7ML0 - chains A and B of the 28 polymer chains in the assembly; structure by electron microscopy, 3.00 A resolution.

# Chain A
Molecule: DNA-directed RNA polymerase subunit
Source organism: Saccharomyces cerevisiae
Notes: EC 2.7.7.6
UniProtKB: A0A6A5Q1P2 (A0A6A5Q1P2_YEASX); residue numbers follow UniProt; this construct covers 1-1733
Amino-acid sequence (1733 residues; row label = number of the first residue in the row):
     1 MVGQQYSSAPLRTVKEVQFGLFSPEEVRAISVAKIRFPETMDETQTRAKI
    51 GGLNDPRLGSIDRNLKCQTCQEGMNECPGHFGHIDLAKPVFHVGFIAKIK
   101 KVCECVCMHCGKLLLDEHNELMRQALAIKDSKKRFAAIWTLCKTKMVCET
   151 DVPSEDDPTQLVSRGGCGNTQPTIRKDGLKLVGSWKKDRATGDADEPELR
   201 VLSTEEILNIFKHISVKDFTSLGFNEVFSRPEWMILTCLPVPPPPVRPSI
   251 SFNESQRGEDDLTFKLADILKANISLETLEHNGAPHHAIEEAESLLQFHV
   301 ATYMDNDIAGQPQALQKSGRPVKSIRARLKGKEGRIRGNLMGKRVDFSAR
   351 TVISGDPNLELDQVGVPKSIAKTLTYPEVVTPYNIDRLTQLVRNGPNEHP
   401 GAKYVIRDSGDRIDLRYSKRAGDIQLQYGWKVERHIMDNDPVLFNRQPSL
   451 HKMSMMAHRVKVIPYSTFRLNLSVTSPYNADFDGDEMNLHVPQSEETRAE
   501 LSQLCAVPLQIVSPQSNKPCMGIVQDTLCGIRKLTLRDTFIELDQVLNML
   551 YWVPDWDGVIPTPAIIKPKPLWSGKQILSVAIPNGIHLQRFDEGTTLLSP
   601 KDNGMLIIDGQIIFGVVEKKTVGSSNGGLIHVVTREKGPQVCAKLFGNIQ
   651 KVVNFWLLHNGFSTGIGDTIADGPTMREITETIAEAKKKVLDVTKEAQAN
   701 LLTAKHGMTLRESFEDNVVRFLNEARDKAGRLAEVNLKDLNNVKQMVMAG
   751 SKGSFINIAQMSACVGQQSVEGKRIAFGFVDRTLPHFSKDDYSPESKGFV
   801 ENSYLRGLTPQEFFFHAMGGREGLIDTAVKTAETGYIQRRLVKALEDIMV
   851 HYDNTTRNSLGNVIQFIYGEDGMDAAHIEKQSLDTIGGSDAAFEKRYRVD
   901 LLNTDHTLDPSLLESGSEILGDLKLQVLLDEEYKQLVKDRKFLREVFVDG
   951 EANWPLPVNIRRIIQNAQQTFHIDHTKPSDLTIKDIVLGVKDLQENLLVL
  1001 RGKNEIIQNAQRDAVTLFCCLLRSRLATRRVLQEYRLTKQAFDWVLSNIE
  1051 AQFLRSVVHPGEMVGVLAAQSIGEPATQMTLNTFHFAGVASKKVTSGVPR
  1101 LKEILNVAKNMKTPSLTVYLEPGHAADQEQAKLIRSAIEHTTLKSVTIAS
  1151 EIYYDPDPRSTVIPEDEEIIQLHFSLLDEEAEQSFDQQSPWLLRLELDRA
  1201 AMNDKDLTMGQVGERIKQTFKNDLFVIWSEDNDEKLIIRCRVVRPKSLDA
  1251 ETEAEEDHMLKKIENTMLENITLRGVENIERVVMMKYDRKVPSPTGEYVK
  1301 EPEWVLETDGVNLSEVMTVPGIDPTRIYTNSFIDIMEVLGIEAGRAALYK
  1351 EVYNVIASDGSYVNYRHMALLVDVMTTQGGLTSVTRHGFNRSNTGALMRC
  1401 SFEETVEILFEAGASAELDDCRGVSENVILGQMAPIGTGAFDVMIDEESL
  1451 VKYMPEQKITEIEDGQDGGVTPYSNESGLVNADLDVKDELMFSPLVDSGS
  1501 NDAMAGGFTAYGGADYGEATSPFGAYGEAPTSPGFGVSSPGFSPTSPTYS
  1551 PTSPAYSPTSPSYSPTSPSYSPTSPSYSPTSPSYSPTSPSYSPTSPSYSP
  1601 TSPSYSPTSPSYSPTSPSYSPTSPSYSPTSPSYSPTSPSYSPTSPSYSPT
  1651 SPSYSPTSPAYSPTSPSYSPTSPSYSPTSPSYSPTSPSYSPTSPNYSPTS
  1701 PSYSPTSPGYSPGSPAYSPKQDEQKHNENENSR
Disordered / not traced: 1-2, 155-163, 188-196, 1080-1092, 1176-1186, 1244-1253, 1453-1733
Ion coordination: Zn2+ site 1: Cys67, Cys70, Cys77, His80; Zn2+ site 2: Cys107, Cys110, Cys148, Cys167; Mg2+: Asp481, Asp483, Asp485

# Chain B
Molecule: DNA-directed RNA polymerase subunit beta
Source organism: Saccharomyces cerevisiae
Notes: EC 2.7.7.6
UniProtKB: A0A6A5Q4H2 (A0A6A5Q4H2_YEASX); numbering as in UniProt (aligned over 1-1224)
Amino-acid sequence (1224 residues; row label = number of the first residue in the row):
     1 MSDLANSEKYYDEDPYGFEDESAPITAEDSWAVISAFFREKGLVSQQLDS
    51 FNQFVDYTLQDIICEDSTLILEQLAQHTTESDNISRKYEISFGKIYVTKP
   101 MVNESDGVTHALYPQEARLRNLTYSSGLFVDVKKRTYEAIDVPGRELKYE
   151 LIAEESEDDSESGKVFIGRLPIMLRSKNCYLSEATESDLYKLKECPFDMG
   201 GYFIINGSEKVLIAQERSAGNIVQVFKKAAPSPISHVAEIRSALEKGSRF
   251 ISTLQVKLYGREGSSARTIKATLPYIKQDIPIVIIFRALGIIPDGEILEH
   301 ICYDVNDWQMLEMLKPCVEDGFVIQDRETALDFIGRRGTALGIKKEKRIQ
   351 YAKDILQKEFLPHITQLEGFESRKAFFLGYMINRLLLCALDRKDQDDRDH
   401 FGKKRLDLAGPLLAQLFKTLFKKLTKDIFRYMQRTVEEAHDFNMKLAINA
   451 KTITSGLKYALATGNWGEQKKAMSSRAGVSQVLNRYTYSSTLSHLRRTNT
   501 PIGRDGKLAKPRQLHNTHWGLVCPAETPEGQACGLVKNLSLMSCISVGTD
   551 PMPIITFLSEWGMEPLEDYVPHQSPDATRVFVNGVWHGVHRNPARLMETL
   601 RTLRRKGDINPEVSMIRDIREKELKIFTDAGRVYRPLFIVEDDESLGHKE
   651 LKVRKGHIAKLMATEYQDIEGGFEDVEEYTWSSLLNEGLVEYIDAEEEES
   701 ILIAMQPEDLEPAEANEENDLDVDPAKRIRVSHHATTFTHCEIHPSMILG
   751 VAASIIPFPDHNQSPRNTYQSAMGKQAMGVFLTNYNVRMDTMANILYYPQ
   801 KPLGTTRAMEYLKFRELPAGQNAIVAIACYSGYNQEDSMIMNQSSIDRGL
   851 FRSLFFRSYMDQEKKYGMSITETFEKPQRTNTLRMKHGTYDKLDDDGLIA
   901 PGVRVSGEDVIIGKTTPISPDEEELGQRTAYHSKRDASTPLRSTENGIVD
   951 QVLVTTNQDGLKFVKVRVRTTKIPQIGDKFASRHGQKGTIGITYRREDMP
  1001 FTAEGIVPDLIINPHAIPSRMTVAHLIECLLSKVAALSGNEGDASPFTDI
  1051 TVEGISKLLREHGYQSRGFEVMYNGHTGKKLMAQIFFGPTYYQRLRHMVD
  1101 DKIHARARGPMQVLTRQPVEGRSRDGGLRFGEMERDCMIAHGAASFLKER
  1151 LMEASDAFRVHICGICGLMTVIAKLNHNQFECKGCDNKIDIYQIHIPYAA
  1201 KLLFQELMAMNITPRLYTDRSRDF
Disordered / not traced: 1-19, 77-83, 139-162, 468-473, 503-508, 669-674, 715-722, 1224
Ion coordination: Zn2+: Cys1163, Cys1166, Cys1182, Cys1185

# Interface between chain A and chain B
Pairs across the interface - 356 pairs, chain A then chain B:
  Gln4(A) - Arg1159(B)
  Gln5(A) - Arg1159(B)  hydrogen bond (backbone-side chain)
  Gln5(A) - Leu1175(B)
  Tyr6(A) - Leu1175(B)
  Ser7(A) - His1161(B)  hydrogen bond
  Ser7(A) - Gln1193(B)  hydrogen bond
  Ser8(A) - Asn1178(B)
  Ala9(A) - His1161(B)
  Ala9(A) - Phe1180(B)
  Ala9(A) - Gln1193(B)
  Pro10(A) - Ile1191(B)
  Pro10(A) - Tyr1192(B)
  Pro10(A) - Gln1193(B)  hydrogen bond (backbone-backbone)
  Leu11(A) - Gln1193(B)
  Leu11(A) - His1195(B)
  Arg12(A) - Tyr1192(B)
  Arg12(A) - Gln1193(B)  hydrogen bond (backbone-backbone)
  Arg12(A) - Ile1194(B)
  Arg12(A) - Thr1218(B)  hydrogen bond
  Thr13(A) - Thr1218(B)
  Val14(A) - Leu1216(B)  hydrophobic
  Val14(A) - Tyr1217(B)
  Lys15(A) - Tyr1217(B)  hydrogen bond (backbone-backbone)
  Lys15(A) - Thr1218(B)
  Lys15(A) - Arg1220(B)  hydrogen bond (backbone-side chain)
  Glu16(A) - Arg1215(B)
  Glu16(A) - Leu1216(B)
  Glu16(A) - Tyr1217(B)  hydrogen bond (backbone-backbone)
  Glu16(A) - Asp1219(B)
  Glu16(A) - Arg1220(B)
  Glu16(A) - Ser1221(B)  hydrogen bond (side chain-backbone)
  Val17(A) - Arg1215(B)
  Val17(A) - Leu1216(B)  hydrophobic
  Gln18(A) - Thr1213(B)
  Gln18(A) - Pro1214(B)
  Gln18(A) - Arg1215(B)  hydrogen bond (backbone-backbone)
  Phe19(A) - Thr1213(B)
  Gly20(A) - Ile1212(B)
  Gly20(A) - Thr1213(B)  hydrogen bond (backbone-side chain)
  Leu21(A) - Asn1211(B)
  Leu21(A) - Thr1213(B)  hydrogen bond (backbone-side chain)
  Phe22(A) - Asn1211(B)
  Phe22(A) - Thr1213(B)
  Glu26(A) - Arg1215(B)  salt bridge
  Ala29(A) - Gly1184(B)
  Ile30(A) - Leu1168(B)  hydrophobic
  Ile30(A) - Thr1170(B)
  Thr69(A) - Ile1172(B)
  Thr69(A) - Lys1174(B)
  Cys70(A) - Ile1172(B)  hydrophobic
  Met74(A) - Arg1116(B)  hydrogen bond (backbone-side chain)
  Asn75(A) - Arg1116(B)
  Glu76(A) - Arg1159(B)  salt bridge
  Pro78(A) - Lys1201(B)  hydrogen bond (backbone-side chain)
  Pro78(A) - Gln1205(B)  hydrogen bond (backbone-side chain)
  Gly79(A) - Gln1205(B)
  Phe81(A) - Gln1205(B)
  Phe81(A) - Met1208(B)  hydrophobic
  His92(A) - Met1210(B)  hydrogen bond (side chain-backbone)
  Phe228(A) - Arg1215(B)
  Leu236(A) - Asn1211(B)
  Pro240(A) - Met1208(B)
  Pro240(A) - Asn1211(B)
  Pro245(A) - Tyr1198(B)
  Val246(A) - Leu1114(B)
  Val246(A) - Gln1205(B)
  Val246(A) - Glu1206(B)
  Pro248(A) - Leu1114(B)
  Glu254(A) - Glu922(B)
  Glu254(A) - Arg935(B)  salt bridge
  Gln256(A) - Lys864(B)
  Arg257(A) - Glu922(B)  salt bridge
  Arg257(A) - Glu923(B)  salt bridge
  Tyr303(A) - Ala1209(B)
  Met304(A) - Ala1209(B)
  Met304(A) - Met1210(B)  hydrophobic
  Ile325(A) - Ala1209(B)  hydrophobic
  Ile325(A) - Met1210(B)  hydrophobic
  Arg328(A) - Glu1206(B)  salt bridge
  Leu329(A) - Glu1206(B)
  Arg335(A) - Leu1114(B)
  Arg335(A) - Leu1202(B)
  Arg335(A) - Glu1206(B)  salt bridge
  Ile336(A) - Leu1203(B)  hydrophobic
  Arg337(A) - Arg1129(B)
  Arg337(A) - Glu1132(B)  salt bridge
  Gly338(A) - Arg1129(B)  hydrogen bond (backbone-side chain)
  Asn339(A) - Gln1117(B)  hydrogen bond (backbone-side chain)
  Asn339(A) - Ala1199(B)
  Leu340(A) - Ala1199(B)
  Leu340(A) - Ala1200(B)
  Met341(A) - Glu1132(B)
  Met341(A) - Arg1135(B)
  Gly342(A) - Arg1129(B)  hydrogen bond (backbone-side chain)
  Gly342(A) - Phe1130(B)
  Lys343(A) - Gln1117(B)
  Lys343(A) - Arg1129(B)
  Lys343(A) - Phe1130(B)  hydrogen bond (backbone-backbone)
  Lys343(A) - Leu1151(B)  hydrogen bond (side chain-backbone)
  Lys343(A) - Ser1155(B)
  Lys343(A) - Asp1156(B)  salt bridge
  Lys343(A) - Pro1197(B)
  Arg344(A) - Pro1118(B)
  Arg344(A) - Val1119(B)
  Arg344(A) - Glu1120(B)  salt bridge
  Arg344(A) - Gly1127(B)  hydrogen bond (side chain-backbone)
  Arg344(A) - Leu1128(B)
  Arg344(A) - Ser1155(B)  hydrogen bond (backbone-side chain)
  Val345(A) - Gly1127(B)
  Val345(A) - Leu1128(B)  hydrogen bond (backbone-backbone)
  Val345(A) - Phe1130(B)  hydrophobic
  Val345(A) - Arg1150(B)
  Val345(A) - Ala1154(B)
  Asp346(A) - Arg1106(B)  salt bridge
  Asp346(A) - Arg1108(B)
  Asp346(A) - Pro1118(B)
  Asp346(A) - Arg1150(B)  hydrogen bond (backbone-side chain)
  Asp346(A) - Ala1154(B)  hydrogen bond (backbone-backbone)
  Phe347(A) - Arg1106(B)  hydrogen bond (backbone-backbone)
  Phe347(A) - Ala1107(B)  hydrophobic
  Phe347(A) - Arg1150(B)  hydrogen bond (backbone-side chain)
  Ser348(A) - Ala1105(B)
  Ser348(A) - Arg1106(B)  hydrogen bond (backbone-backbone)
  Ser348(A) - Leu1128(B)
  Ala349(A) - His1104(B)
  Ala349(A) - Ala1105(B)  hydrophobic
  Ala349(A) - Leu1128(B)
  Arg350(A) - Lys1102(B)
  Arg350(A) - Ile1103(B)
  Arg350(A) - His1104(B)  hydrogen bond (backbone-backbone)
  Arg350(A) - Leu1128(B)
  Thr351(A) - Val1099(B)
  Thr351(A) - Ile1103(B)
  Asp356(A) - Tyr833(B)  hydrogen bond
  Pro357(A) - Gly832(B)
  Pro357(A) - Tyr833(B)  hydrophobic
  Asn358(A) - Tyr833(B)  hydrogen bond
  Ile370(A) - Ile1103(B)  hydrophobic
  Thr373(A) - Ala1105(B)
  Leu374(A) - Arg1106(B)
  Tyr404(A) - Arg1108(B)
  Arg412(A) - Arg1108(B)
  Glu433(A) - Arg1108(B)  salt bridge
  Leu443(A) - Met1138(B)  hydrophobic
  Leu443(A) - Phe1146(B)  hydrophobic
  Asn445(A) - Glu1134(B)
  Gln447(A) - Glu1134(B)
  Pro448(A) - Met1133(B)
  Ser449(A) - Met1133(B)
  Ser449(A) - Glu1134(B)
  Ser449(A) - Cys1137(B)  hydrogen bond (backbone-side chain)
  His451(A) - Cys1137(B)
  Lys452(A) - Ala1140(B)
  Lys452(A) - His1141(B)  hydrogen bond (backbone-side chain)
  Met455(A) - Phe1130(B)  hydrophobic
  Met455(A) - Glu1134(B)
  Met455(A) - Met1138(B)  hydrophobic
  Met455(A) - His1141(B)  hydrogen bond (backbone-side chain)
  Tyr465(A) - Ile976(B)  hydrophobic
  Ser466(A) - Gln975(B)
  Ser466(A) - Val1099(B)
  Ser466(A) - Asp1100(B)
  Ser466(A) - Ile1103(B)
  Thr467(A) - Ile976(B)
  Thr467(A) - Gly977(B)
  Arg469(A) - Tyr833(B)
  Arg469(A) - Gly991(B)  hydrogen bond (side chain-backbone)
  Leu472(A) - Gln835(B)
  Leu472(A) - Glu836(B)
  Thr475(A) - Glu836(B)
  Asp481(A) - Glu836(B)
  Asp481(A) - Asp837(B)
  Phe482(A) - Gln835(B)
  Phe482(A) - Glu836(B)  hydrogen bond (backbone-backbone)
  Phe482(A) - Asp837(B)
  Phe482(A) - Ser838(B)
  Phe482(A) - Thr989(B)  hydrogen bond (backbone-side chain)
  Asp483(A) - Lys979(B)
  Asp483(A) - Lys987(B)
  Asp483(A) - Thr989(B)
  Gly484(A) - Thr989(B)
  Glu486(A) - Lys1102(B)  salt bridge
  Asn488(A) - Leu1128(B)
  His490(A) - Phe1130(B)
  His490(A) - Arg1150(B)
  Val491(A) - Arg1150(B)  hydrogen bond (backbone-side chain)
  Pro492(A) - Glu1149(B)
  Pro492(A) - Arg1150(B)
  Gln493(A) - Glu1149(B)  hydrogen bond (backbone-side chain)
  Ser494(A) - Glu1149(B)
  Glu496(A) - Ser1145(B)
  Thr497(A) - Ser1145(B)
  Thr497(A) - Phe1146(B)
  Thr497(A) - Glu1149(B)  hydrogen bond
  Glu500(A) - Ala1143(B)
  Glu500(A) - Ala1144(B)
  Glu500(A) - Ser1145(B)  hydrogen bond
  Glu500(A) - Phe1146(B)  hydrogen bond (side chain-backbone)
  Leu501(A) - Phe1146(B)  hydrophobic
  Leu504(A) - His1141(B)
  Cys505(A) - His1141(B)
  Gln510(A) - His1141(B)
  Gln525(A) - Gln835(B)
  Gln525(A) - Glu836(B)
  Gln525(A) - His1015(B)
  Asp526(A) - Cys829(B)  hydrogen bond
  Asp526(A) - Gln835(B)
  Asp526(A) - Asn1013(B)  hydrogen bond
  Asp526(A) - His1015(B)  salt bridge
  Cys529(A) - His1015(B)
  Leu657(A) - Cys829(B)  hydrophobic
  Leu658(A) - Tyr830(B)
  Leu658(A) - Asn1074(B)  hydrogen bond (backbone-side chain)
  Leu658(A) - Leu1081(B)
  His659(A) - Thr1077(B)
  Asn660(A) - Leu1081(B)
  Asn660(A) - Met1082(B)  hydrogen bond (backbone-backbone)
  Asn660(A) - Ala1083(B)  hydrogen bond (backbone-backbone)
  Gly661(A) - Ala1083(B)
  Phe662(A) - Ile827(B)
  Phe662(A) - Ala828(B)
  Phe662(A) - Cys829(B)  hydrogen bond (backbone-backbone)
  Phe662(A) - Pro1014(B)
  Phe662(A) - Ala1083(B)  hydrophobic
  Ser663(A) - Ile827(B)  hydrogen bond (side chain-backbone)
  Ser663(A) - Pro1014(B)
  Ser663(A) - Gln1084(B)
  Ser663(A) - Ile1085(B)
  Ser663(A) - Phe1086(B)  hydrogen bond (side chain-backbone)
  Thr664(A) - Ile827(B)
  Thr664(A) - Pro1014(B)
  Thr664(A) - Phe1086(B)
  Gly665(A) - Phe1086(B)
  Ile666(A) - Leu1026(B)
  Ile666(A) - Leu1030(B)  hydrophobic
  Ile666(A) - Phe1086(B)  hydrophobic
  Asp668(A) - Phe1069(B)
  Ile670(A) - Arg1067(B)
  Met746(A) - Pro1014(B)
  Met746(A) - His1015(B)
  Met746(A) - Pro1018(B)  hydrophobic
  Ser751(A) - His1015(B)  hydrogen bond
  Lys752(A) - His1015(B)
  Lys752(A) - Ser1019(B)
  Asn757(A) - Pro1018(B)
  Asn757(A) - Ser1019(B)
  Asn757(A) - Met1021(B)
  Gln760(A) - Met1021(B)
  Met761(A) - Met1021(B)  hydrophobic
  Met761(A) - Val1023(B)  hydrophobic
  Glu771(A) - Gln513(B)
  Ala776(A) - Asn516(B)  hydrogen bond (backbone-side chain)
  Gly778(A) - His400(B)
  Gly778(A) - His515(B)
  Gly778(A) - Asn516(B)
  Phe779(A) - Asn516(B)
  Phe779(A) - Thr517(B)
  Phe779(A) - Glu698(B)
  Phe779(A) - Glu699(B)
  Val780(A) - Glu699(B)  hydrogen bond (backbone-side chain)
  Arg782(A) - Glu698(B)  hydrogen bond (side chain-backbone)
  Arg782(A) - Glu699(B)  hydrogen bond (side chain-backbone)
  Arg782(A) - Ile701(B)  hydrogen bond (side chain-backbone)
  Arg782(A) - Leu702(B)
  Thr783(A) - Asn516(B)  hydrogen bond (backbone-side chain)
  Leu784(A) - Trp519(B)  hydrophobic
  Pro785(A) - Glu698(B)
  Pro785(A) - Leu702(B)
  Pro785(A) - Ile703(B)  hydrogen bond (backbone-backbone)
  His786(A) - Trp519(B)
  His786(A) - Ile703(B)
  His786(A) - Met705(B)
  His786(A) - Glu742(B)  salt bridge
  Phe787(A) - Leu702(B)
  Glu801(A) - Ile729(B)
  Asn802(A) - Arg728(B)
  Asn802(A) - Ile729(B)  hydrogen bond (side chain-backbone)
  Tyr804(A) - His761(B)  hydrogen bond (backbone-side chain)
  Tyr804(A) - Asn762(B)
  Tyr804(A) - Gln763(B)
  Tyr804(A) - Val1023(B)  hydrophobic
  Leu805(A) - His761(B)  hydrogen bond (backbone-side chain)
  Arg806(A) - Pro725(B)
  Arg806(A) - Ala726(B)
  Arg806(A) - Lys727(B)  hydrogen bond (side chain-backbone)
  Arg806(A) - Arg728(B)  hydrogen bond (backbone-side chain)
  Arg806(A) - Ile729(B)
  Arg806(A) - His761(B)
  Gly807(A) - Arg728(B)
  Gly807(A) - Asp760(B)
  Gly807(A) - His761(B)  hydrogen bond (backbone-side chain)
  Leu808(A) - Arg728(B)  hydrogen bond (backbone-side chain)
  Leu808(A) - Asp760(B)  hydrogen bond (backbone-backbone)
  Leu808(A) - Phe1047(B)
  Thr809(A) - Arg728(B)
  Thr809(A) - Ile729(B)
  Thr809(A) - Phe1047(B)
  Pro810(A) - Trp519(B)
  Pro810(A) - Met705(B)  hydrophobic
  Pro810(A) - Arg730(B)
  Pro810(A) - Pro745(B)  hydrophobic
  Pro810(A) - Phe1047(B)  hydrophobic
  Gln811(A) - Met705(B)
  Phe813(A) - Pro524(B)  hydrophobic
  Phe813(A) - Pro759(B)
  Phe813(A) - Phe1047(B)  hydrophobic
  Phe814(A) - Trp519(B)  hydrophobic
  Phe814(A) - Pro524(B)  hydrophobic
  His816(A) - Gln763(B)
  His816(A) - Ser764(B)  hydrogen bond
  Ala817(A) - Leu514(B)
  Ala817(A) - Pro524(B)  hydrophobic
  Ala817(A) - Ser764(B)
  Met818(A) - Leu514(B)
  Gly820(A) - Ser764(B)
  Arg821(A) - Arg512(B)
  Arg821(A) - Pro524(B)  hydrogen bond (side chain-backbone)
  Arg821(A) - Thr527(B)
  Arg821(A) - Gly534(B)
  Glu822(A) - Gln513(B)
  Ile825(A) - Arg512(B)
  Ile825(A) - Gln513(B)
  Arg839(A) - Glu1132(B)  salt bridge
  Val842(A) - Asp1136(B)
  Glu846(A) - Arg1135(B)  salt bridge
  Met1063(A) - Ile1139(B)
  Val1066(A) - Asp1136(B)
  Val1066(A) - Ala1140(B)  hydrophobic
  Gln1070(A) - Asp1136(B)
  Gln1070(A) - Cys1137(B)
  Gln1070(A) - Ala1140(B)
  Lys1261(A) - Lys315(B)
  Leu1409(A) - Leu1207(B)  hydrophobic
  Phe1410(A) - Met1210(B)  hydrophobic
  Phe1410(A) - Ile1212(B)  hydrophobic
  Asp1420(A) - Arg1220(B)
  Arg1422(A) - Arg1220(B)
  Arg1422(A) - Arg1222(B)
  Val1424(A) - Ile1139(B)  hydrophobic
  Val1428(A) - Leu1151(B)  hydrophobic
  Ile1429(A) - Pro1197(B)
  Ile1429(A) - Ala1200(B)
  Leu1430(A) - His1195(B)
  Leu1430(A) - Ile1196(B)
  Leu1430(A) - Pro1197(B)
  Gly1431(A) - Met1152(B)
  Gly1431(A) - Pro1197(B)
  Met1433(A) - Ser1145(B)
  Ala1434(A) - Ala1144(B)
  Ile1436(A) - Gly1142(B)
  Ile1436(A) - Ala1144(B)
  Gly1437(A) - Gly1142(B)
  Thr1438(A) - Gly1142(B)  hydrogen bond (backbone-backbone)
  Thr1438(A) - Ala1144(B)  hydrogen bond (side chain-backbone)
  Thr1438(A) - Ser1145(B)
  Gly1439(A) - Ala1144(B)
Interface residues without a listed pair, chain A (210 interface residues in all): Val27, Val32, Asn64, Gln71, His80, Phe95, Trp233, Pro242, Pro243, Asn253, Arg326, Val352, Ser354, Gly355, Pro367, Ser369, Leu450, Ala480, Val524, Gly667, Thr680, Asn742, Gly753, Val770, Ile775, Phe777, Ser788, Leu824, Ala828, Gln838, Lys843, Asn1265, Gly1413, Gln1432
Interface residues without a listed pair, chain B (191 interface residues in all): Ser265, His518, Gly530, Cys533, Ala695, Ser700, Ala704, Ile748, Leu749, Pro765, Asn767, Thr768, Tyr769, Ser831, Asn834, Tyr866, Ile918, Leu925, Arg928, Gly988, Ile1017, Ile1027, Val1052, His1076, Gly1109, Val1113, Thr1115, Gly1131, Lys1148, Phe1158, Val1160, Cys1166, Ala1173, Asn1176, Lys1183, Phe1204

# In short
210 residues of chain A and 191 residues of chain B are in contact, with 72 hydrogen bonds and 17 salt
bridges. Polar pairs include Glu26(A)-Arg1215(B), Glu76(A)-Arg1159(B) and Glu254(A)-Arg935(B). Cys67(A),
Cys70(A), Cys77(A) and His80(A) form the Zn2+ site 1.
Chain A is DNA-directed RNA polymerase subunit and chain B is DNA-directed RNA polymerase subunit beta, both
from Saccharomyces cerevisiae; the structure, RNA polymerase II pre-initiation complex (PIC1), was determined
by electron microscopy, deposited together with 7MEI, 7MK9, 7MKA, 7ML1, 7ML2, 7ML3 and 7ML4.
